Entry 2JAM (X-ray diffraction, 1.70 A resolution); this record covers chains A and D.

Chain A:
Protein: Calcium/calmodulin-dependent protein kinase type 1G
Source organism: Homo sapiens
Notes: EC 2.7.11.17; fragment: catalytic domain, residues 18-316
UniProtKB: Q96NX5 (KCC1G_HUMAN); the author numbering skips numbers that UniProt does not, so the offset changes along the chain: 18-62 = UniProt 18-62; 64-317 = UniProt 63-316
Sequence (304 residues; numbered 13 to 317; 1 number in that range is skipped by the numbering (no residue carries it; nothing is unmodelled there); the number before each row is that of its first residue):
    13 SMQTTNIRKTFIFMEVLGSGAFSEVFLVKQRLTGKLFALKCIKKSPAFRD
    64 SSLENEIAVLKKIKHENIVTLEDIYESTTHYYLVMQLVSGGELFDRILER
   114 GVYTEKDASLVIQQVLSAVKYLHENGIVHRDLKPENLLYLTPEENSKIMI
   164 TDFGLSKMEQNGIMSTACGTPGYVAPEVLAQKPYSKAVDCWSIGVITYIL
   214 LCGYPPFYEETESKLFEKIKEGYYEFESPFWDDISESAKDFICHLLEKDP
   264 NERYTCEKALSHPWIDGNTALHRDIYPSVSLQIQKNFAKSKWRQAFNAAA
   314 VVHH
Not modelled in the structure: 13-17, 57-62, 304-317
Bound ions: Ca2+: His285 (shared with 1 residue of chain B)
Ligand contacts: J60 (5-[(E)-(5-chloro-2-oxo-1,2-dihydro-3H-indol-3-ylidene)methyl]-N-[2-(diethylamino)ethyl]-2,4-dimethyl-1H-pyrrole-3-carboxamide): Leu29, Val37, Ala50, Lys52, Val82, Met98, Gln99, Leu100, Val101, Glu105, Leu151, Thr164, Asp165, Met171

Chain D:
Protein: Polypeptide
Sequence (6 residues; row label = number of the first residue in the row):
    14 GVSKFA

Interface between chain A and chain D:
Residue-residue contacts (15; chain A residue first):
  Asn18(A) with Gly14(D); Val15(D), hydrogen bond (side chain-backbone)
  Lys74(A) with Phe18(D)
  Asp86(A) with Lys17(D), salt bridge
  Ile87(A) with Lys17(D); Phe18(D), hydrogen bond (backbone-backbone)
  Tyr88(A) with Val15(D), hydrophobic; Ser16(D); Lys17(D), hydrogen bond
  Glu89(A) with Gly14(D); Val15(D); Ser16(D), hydrogen bond (backbone-backbone); Phe18(D)
  Ser90(A) with Gly14(D)
  Tyr95(A) with Val15(D), hydrophobic
Also at the interface, not in a pair above, chain A (10 interface residues in all): Ile19, Tyr94

Summary:
Chain A and chain D form an interface of 10 and 5 residues respectively; the contacts include 4 hydrogen bonds
and 1 salt bridge. Polar pairs include Asp86(A)-Lys17(D), Asn18(A)-Val15(D) and Tyr88(A)-Lys17(D). Ligands of
chain A: compound J60.
Chain A is Calcium/calmodulin-dependent protein kinase type 1G (Homo sapiens) and chain D is Polypeptide; the
structure, Crystal structure of human calmodulin-dependent protein kinase I G, was determined by X-ray
diffraction.
